PDB entry 4AAS | electron microscopy, 8.50 A resolution (very low resolution: no residue pairs are listed; an interface is given only as per-side residue counts) | chains H and I of the 14 polymer chains in the assembly

[Chain H (and I)]
Molecule: 60 kDa chaperonin
From: Escherichia coli
Notes: chain I of this document is another copy of the same molecule, construct and numbering; everything in this record applies to it too
Reference sequence: P0A6F5 (CH60_ECOLI); numbering as in UniProt (aligned over 1-548)
Amino-acid sequence (548 residues; numbered 1 to 548; the number before each row is that of its first residue):
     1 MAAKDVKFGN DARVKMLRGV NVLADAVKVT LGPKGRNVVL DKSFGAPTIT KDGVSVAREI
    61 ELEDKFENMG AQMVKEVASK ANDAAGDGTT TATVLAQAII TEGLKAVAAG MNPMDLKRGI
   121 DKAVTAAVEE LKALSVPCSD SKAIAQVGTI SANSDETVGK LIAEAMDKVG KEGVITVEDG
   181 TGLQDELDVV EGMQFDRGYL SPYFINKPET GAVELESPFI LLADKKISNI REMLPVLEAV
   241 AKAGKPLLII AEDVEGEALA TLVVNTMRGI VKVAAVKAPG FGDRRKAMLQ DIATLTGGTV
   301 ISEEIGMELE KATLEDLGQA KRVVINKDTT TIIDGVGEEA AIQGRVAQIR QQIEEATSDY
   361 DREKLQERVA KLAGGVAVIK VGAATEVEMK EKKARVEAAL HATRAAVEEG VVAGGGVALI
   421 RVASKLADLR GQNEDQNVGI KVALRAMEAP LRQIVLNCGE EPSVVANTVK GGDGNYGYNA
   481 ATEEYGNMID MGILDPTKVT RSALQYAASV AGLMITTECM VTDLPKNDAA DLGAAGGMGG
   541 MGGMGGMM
Disordered / not traced: 1, 526-548
Differences from the reference sequence: engineered mutation A398 (Asp in P0A6F5)

[Chain H / chain I interface]
At this resolution (8 A) residue pairs are not listed: 41 residues of chain H and 39 of chain I lie at the interface.

[Summary]
Chain H and chain I form an interface of 41 and 39 residues respectively.
Chain H and chain I are both 60 kDa chaperonin (Escherichia coli); the structure, ATP-triggered molecular
mechanics of the chaperonin GroEL, was determined by electron microscopy (same publication as 4AAQ, 4AAR,
4AAU, 4AB2 and 4AB3).
